PDB entry 2C26 | X-ray diffraction, 2.10 A resolution | chain A

# Chain A
Name: Endoglucanase
Organism: Clostridium thermocellum
Notes: fragment: pkd and cbm44 domains, 1353-1601
Reference sequence: P71140 (P71140_CLOTM); residues 1-249 here correspond to UniProt positions 1353-1601 (UniProt number = residue number + 1352)
Sequence (260 residues; numbered -3 to 257; 1 number in that range is skipped by the numbering (no residue carries it; nothing is unmodelled there); the number before each row is that of its first residue; numbers below 1 keep their minus sign (Met-3 is residue -3)):
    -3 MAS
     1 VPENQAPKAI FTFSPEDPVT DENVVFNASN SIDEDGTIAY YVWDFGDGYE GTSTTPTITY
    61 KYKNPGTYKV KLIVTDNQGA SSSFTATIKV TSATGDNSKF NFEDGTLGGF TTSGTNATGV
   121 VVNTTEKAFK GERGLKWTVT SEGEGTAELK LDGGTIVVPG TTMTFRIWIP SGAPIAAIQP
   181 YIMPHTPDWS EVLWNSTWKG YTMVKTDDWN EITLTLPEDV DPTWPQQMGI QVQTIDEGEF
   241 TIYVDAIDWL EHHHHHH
Disordered / not traced: -3 to -1, 1, 252-257
Sequence notes: conflict Val42 (Ala1394 in P71140)
Bound ions: Ca2+ site 1: Asn4, Gln5, Asp33, Asp35, Asp76; Ca2+ site 2: Asp96, Asn101, Glu103, Lys130, Arg133, Asp245
Reported in the primary citation:
  - Ca2+ coordination: Asn4, Asp33, Asp35, Asp76, Asp96, Asn101, Glu103, Lys130, Arg133, Asp245
  - contacts within the chain: Ser92-Thr94 (hydrogen bond)
  - self-association interface (contacts with another copy of this molecule): Ser81 to Val90, Ser190 to Ser196
  - conformationally variable residues (loop rearrangement): Asp47 to Thr55, Pro187 to Trp194
  - interface residues: Ser81 to Val90, Ser190 to Ser196

# Overview
Asn4, Gln5, Asp33, Asp35 and Asp76 form the Ca2+ site 1. The Ca2+ site 2 is built by Asp96, Asn101, Glu103,
Lys130, Arg133 and Asp245. From the paper: interface residues Ser81 and Ser190; Ca2+ coordination by Asn4,
Asp33 and Asp35 among others.
Chain A is Endoglucanase (Clostridium thermocellum); the structure, Structural basis for the promiscuous
specificity of the carbohydrate- binding modules from the beta-sandwich super family, was determined by X-ray
diffraction together with 2C24 and 2C4X from the same study.
